PDB entry 5YB2 | X-ray diffraction, 3.80 A resolution | chains F and H of the 6 polymer chains in the assembly

# Chain F
Protein: Envelope glycoprotein
Reference sequence: Q1HMR5 (Q1HMR5_9HIV1); residues -7 to 36 here correspond to UniProt positions 27-70 (UniProt number = residue number + 34)
Sequence (44 residues; numbered -7 to 36; the number before each row is that of its first residue; numbers below 1 keep their minus sign (Thr-7 is residue -7)):
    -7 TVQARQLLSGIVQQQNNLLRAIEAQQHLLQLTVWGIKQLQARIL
Not modelled in the structure: -7 to 1

# Chain H
Protein: Lp-11
Sequence (23 residues; row label = number of the first residue in the row):
    47 ELTWEEWEKKIEEYTKKIEEILK

# Interface between chain F and chain H
Pairs across the interface (16):
  Asn9(F) - Ile67(H)
  Arg12(F) - Ile67(H)
  Ala16(F) - Tyr60(H)
  Ala16(F) - Ile64(H)  hydrophobic
  Gln17(F) - Ile64(H)
  His19(F) - Tyr60(H)
  Leu20(F) - Ile57(H)  hydrophobic
  Leu20(F) - Tyr60(H)  hydrophobic
  Leu20(F) - Ile64(H)  hydrophobic
  Leu23(F) - Trp53(H)  hydrogen bond (backbone-side chain)
  Leu23(F) - Lys56(H)
  Leu23(F) - Ile57(H)  hydrophobic
  Trp26(F) - Leu48(H)  hydrophobic
  Trp26(F) - Trp53(H)
  Gly27(F) - Trp50(H)
  Gln30(F) - Trp50(H)
Interface residues without a listed pair, chain F (13 interface residues in all): Ala13, Thr24, Leu31
Interface residues without a listed pair, chain H (9 interface residues in all): Thr61

# In short
13 residues of chain F face 9 of chain H across their interface, with 1 hydrogen bond. Its one hydrogen-bonded
contact is Leu23(F)-Trp53(H).
Chain F is Envelope glycoprotein and chain H is Lp-11; the structure, Crystal structure of LP-11/N44, was
determined by X-ray diffraction together with 5YB3 and 5YB4 from the same study.
